Entry 1DCP (X-ray diffraction, 2.30 A resolution); this record covers chains B and D of the 4 polymer chains in the assembly.

== Chain B (and D) ==
Molecule: DCOH
From: Rattus norvegicus
Notes: EC 4.2.1.96; chain D of this document is another copy of the same molecule, construct and numbering; everything in this record applies to it too
UniProt: P61459 (PHS_RAT); residues 2-104 here correspond to UniProt positions 1-103 (UniProt number = residue number - 1)
Sequence (104 residues; each row starts with the number of its first residue):
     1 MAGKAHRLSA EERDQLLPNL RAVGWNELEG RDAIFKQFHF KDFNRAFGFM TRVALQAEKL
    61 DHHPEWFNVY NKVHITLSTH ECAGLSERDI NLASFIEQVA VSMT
Not modelled in the structure: 1-5
Residues lining bound ligands: 7,8-dihydrobiopterin (HBI): Asp-61, His-62, His-63, Ser-78, Thr-79, His-80, Glu-81

== Chain B / chain D interface ==
Residue-residue contacts - 17 pairs, chain B then chain D:
  Asn-44(B) with Arg-52(D), hydrogen bond (side chain-backbone); Leu-55(D); Gln-56(D); Phe-95(D)
  Arg-45(B) with Arg-52(D); Gln-98(D)
  Gly-48(B) with Arg-52(D)
  Thr-51(B) with Thr-51(D)
  Arg-52(B) with Asn-44(D), hydrogen bond; Arg-45(D); Gly-48(D); Met-103(D)
  Leu-55(B) with Asn-44(D); Phe-47(D), hydrophobic
  Phe-95(B) with Asn-44(D)
  Ser-102(B) with Ser-102(D)
  Met-103(B) with Ser-102(D)
Interface residues without a listed pair, chain B (12 interface residues in all): Phe-43, Phe-47, Gln-56
Interface residues without a listed pair, chain D (13 interface residues in all): Phe-43

== In short ==
Chain B and chain D form an interface of 12 and 13 residues respectively, with 2 hydrogen bonds. The
hydrogen-bonded pair is Asn-44(B)/Arg-52(D). Bound to chain B: 7,8-dihydrobiopterin.
Chain B and chain D are both DCOH (Rattus norvegicus); the structure, Dcoh, a bifunctional protein-binding
transcriptional coactivator, complexed with biopterin, was determined by X-ray diffraction together with 1DCO
from the same study.
